Entry 9GGB (electron microscopy, 2.63 A resolution); this record covers chains A and C of the 5 polymer chains in the assembly.

Chain A:
Name: DNA polymerase subunit gamma-1
From: Homo sapiens
Notes: EC 2.7.7.7, 3.1.11.-, 4.2.99.-
UniProt: P54098 (DPOG1_HUMAN); residues 26-1239 here = UniProt positions 26-1239
Amino-acid sequence (1221 residues; each row starts with the number of its first residue):
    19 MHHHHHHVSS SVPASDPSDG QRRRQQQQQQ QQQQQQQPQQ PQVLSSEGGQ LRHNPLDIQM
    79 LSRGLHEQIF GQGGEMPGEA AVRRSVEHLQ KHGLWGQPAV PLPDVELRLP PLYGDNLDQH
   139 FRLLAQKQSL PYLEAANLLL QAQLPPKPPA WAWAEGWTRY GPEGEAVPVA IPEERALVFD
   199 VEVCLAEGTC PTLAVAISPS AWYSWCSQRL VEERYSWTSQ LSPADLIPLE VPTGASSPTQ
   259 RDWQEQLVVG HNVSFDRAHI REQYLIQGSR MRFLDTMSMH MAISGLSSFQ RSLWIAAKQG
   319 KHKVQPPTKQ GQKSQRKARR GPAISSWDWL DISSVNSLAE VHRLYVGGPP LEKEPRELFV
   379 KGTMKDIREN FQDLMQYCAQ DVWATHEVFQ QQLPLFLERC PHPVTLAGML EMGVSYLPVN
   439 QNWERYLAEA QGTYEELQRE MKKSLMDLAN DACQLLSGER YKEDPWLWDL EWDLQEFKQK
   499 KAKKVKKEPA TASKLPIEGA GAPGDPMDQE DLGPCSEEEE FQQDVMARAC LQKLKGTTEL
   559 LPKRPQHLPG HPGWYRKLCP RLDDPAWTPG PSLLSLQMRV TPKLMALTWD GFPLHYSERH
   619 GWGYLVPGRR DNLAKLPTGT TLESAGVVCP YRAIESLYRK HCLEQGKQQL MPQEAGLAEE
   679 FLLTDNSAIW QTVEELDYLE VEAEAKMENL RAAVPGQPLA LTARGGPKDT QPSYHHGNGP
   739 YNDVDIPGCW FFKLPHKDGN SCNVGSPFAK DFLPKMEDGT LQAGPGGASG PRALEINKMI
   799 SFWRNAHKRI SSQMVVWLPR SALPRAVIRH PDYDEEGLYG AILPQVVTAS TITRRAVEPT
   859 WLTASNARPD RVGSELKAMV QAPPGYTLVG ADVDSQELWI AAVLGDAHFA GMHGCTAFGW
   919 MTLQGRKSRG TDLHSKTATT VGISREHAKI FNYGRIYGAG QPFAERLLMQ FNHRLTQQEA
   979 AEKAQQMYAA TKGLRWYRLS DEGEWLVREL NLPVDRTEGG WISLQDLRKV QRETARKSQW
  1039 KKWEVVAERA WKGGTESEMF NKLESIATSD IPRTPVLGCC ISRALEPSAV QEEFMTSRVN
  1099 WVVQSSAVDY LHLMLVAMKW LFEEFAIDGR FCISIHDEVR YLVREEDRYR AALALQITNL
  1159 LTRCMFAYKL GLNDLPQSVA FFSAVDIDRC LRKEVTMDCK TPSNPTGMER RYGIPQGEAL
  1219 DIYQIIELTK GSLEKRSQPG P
Disordered / not traced: 19-66, 249-261, 318-342, 499-531, 630-730, 990-1050, 1234-1239
Sequence notes: initiating methionine (19); expression tag (20-25); engineered mutation S848 (Gly in P54098)
Swiss-Prot annotation at these positions:
  - region: Q43 to Q55 (Does not contribute to polymerase and exonuclease enzymatic activities), T858 to N864 (Trigger loop)
  - motif: V196 to E200 (Exo I), V267 to R275 (Exo II), Y395 to T403 (Exo III), V887 to L896 (Pol A), R943 to G958 (Pol B), H1134 to V1141 (Pol C)
  - active site: D198 (Exonuclease activity)
  - binding site (DNA): S306, S593, K806, T849, T1094, S1095
  - binding site (RNA): R579, H754, G763, K768, S863, R869
  - binding site (a 2'-deoxyribonucleoside 5'-triphosphate): D890, V891, S893, E895, R943, K947, Y951, D1135
  - binding site (Mg(2+)): D890, V891, D1135
  - site (Critical for replication fidelity and mismatch recognition): R853, Q1102
  - natural variant: Q55 (Q55QQ; Q55QQQ), R227 (R227W: In PEOB1 and MTDPS4B), R232 (R232G: In MTDPS4A; R232H: In LS), L244 (L244P: In MTDPS4A), T251 (T251I: In PEOB1, MTDPS4A and MTDPS4B), G268 (G268A: In PEOB1), R275 (R275Q: Found in a patient with epileptic encephalopathy, developmental delay and moderate intellectual disability; uncertain significance), H277 (H277L: In PEOB1; uncertain significance), G303 (G303R: In MTDPS4A), L304 (L304R: In PEOB1 and SANDO; L304SANDO: In PEOB1), S305 (S305R: In MTDPS4A), Q308 (Q308H: In PEOB1), 51 further natural variant entries in UniProt
  - mutagenesis: D198 (D198A: Abolishes exonuclease activity; when associated with A-200. Decreases polymerase exonucleolytic proofreading by 30-fold for the T:G mismatch and by 14-fold for the A:A mismatch ...), E200 (E200A: Abolishes exonuclease activity; when associated with A-198. Decreases polymerase exonucleolytic proofreading by 30-fold for the T:G mismatch and by 14-fold for the A:A mismatch ...), D274 (D274A: Unable to idle at the 5'-end of the nascent DNA strand. Continues DNA synthesis into double-stranded DNA past the 5'-end creating a flap structure that cannot be ligated), K498 (K498C: Decreases processive DNA synthesis), K499 (K499C: Decreases processive DNA synthesis), K501 (K501C: Decreases processive DNA synthesis), V543 to L558 (Markedly decreases the stimulation by POLG2, resulting in impaired processive DNA synthesis), L549 (L549N: Decreases processive DNA synthesis), L552 (L552N: Decreases processive DNA synthesis), K553 (K553N: Decreases processive DNA synthesis), R853 (R853A: Abolishes primer DNA extention in the presence of dNTPs. Impairs intrinsic polymerase processivity. Enhances exonuclease activity leading to primer DNA degradation), D890 (D890N: Abolishes DNA polymerase activity), 1 further mutagenesis entry in UniProt
Bound ions: Ca2+: D890, V891, D1135 (together with 2'-deoxycytidine-5'-triphosphate)
Residues lining bound ligands:
  - A1IK1 (1-[(4S)-8-chloranyl-3,4-dihydro-2H-chromen-4-yl]-3-(1-phenylpyrazol-3-yl)urea): Q564, H565, L566, H569, Y573, P578, L580, W585, P587, G588
  - 2'-deoxycytidine-5'-triphosphate: R853, D890, V891, D892, S893, Q894, E895, K925, H932, R943, K947, I948, Y951, Y955, D1135
From the paper describing this entry:
  - contacts within the chain: V845-S848 (hydrogen bond)
  - binding site for A1IK1: L566, H569, W585, G588
  - disease-associated variants - R232H, G848S: decreased catalytic activity
  - mutagenesis - L566A, H569A, W585A: abolished binding to A1IK1

Chain C:
Name: DNA polymerase subunit gamma-2
From: Homo sapiens
Notes: engineered mutation(s): A169T
UniProt: Q9UHN1 (DPOG2_HUMAN); residues 26-485 here = UniProt positions 26-485
Amino-acid sequence (467 residues; each row starts with the number of its first residue):
    25 MDAGQPELLT ERSSPKGGHV KSHAELEGNG EHPEAPGSGE GSEALLEICQ RRHFLSGSKQ
    85 QLSRDSLLSG CHPGFGPLGV ELRKNLAAEW WTSVVVFREQ VFPVDALHHK PGPLLPGDSA
   145 FRLVSAETLR EILQDKELSK EQLVTFLENV LKTSGKLREN LLHGALEHYV NCLDLVNKRL
   205 PYGLAQIGVC FHPVFDTKQI RNGVKSIGEK TEASLVWFTP PRTSNQWLDF WLRHRLQWWR
   265 KFAMSPSNFS SSDCQDEEGR KGNKLYYNFP WGKELIETLW NLGDHELLHM YPGNVSKLHG
   325 RDGRKNVVPC VLSVNGDLDR GMLAYLYDSF QLTENSFTRK KNLHRKVLKL HPCLAPIKVA
   385 LDVGRGPTLE LRQVCQGLFN ELLENGISVW PGYLETMQSS LEQLYSKYDE MSILFTVLVT
   445 ETTLENGLIH LRSRDTTMKE MMHISKLKDF LIKYISSAKN VHHHHHH
Disordered / not traced: 25-66, 139-177, 219-229, 355-368, 420-422, 483-491
Sequence notes: initiating methionine (25); variant T169 (Ala in Q9UHN1); expression tag (486-491)
Swiss-Prot annotation at these positions:
  - modified residue: S38 (Phosphoserine)
  - natural variant: R182 (R182W: In MTDPS16), G416 (G416A: No functional deficit), D433 (D433Y: In MTDPS16B), G451 (G451E: In PEOA4)

Chain A / chain C interface:
Residue-residue contacts - 17 pairs, chain A then chain C:
  R232(A) - L448(C)
  R232(A) - E449(C)
  Y233(A) - T447(C)
  Y233(A) - L448(C)  hydrogen bond (backbone-backbone)
  Y233(A) - E449(C)  hydrogen bond (backbone-backbone)
  Y233(A) - N450(C)
  Y233(A) - G451(C)
  Y233(A) - I468(C)
  S234(A) - E394(C)
  S234(A) - L448(C)  hydrogen bond (backbone-backbone)
  W235(A) - E394(C)
  T236(A) - E394(C)
  Q238(A) - L393(C)
  P532(A) - Q250(C)
  P532(A) - W251(C)  hydrophobic
  C533(A) - F254(C)
  E535(A) - R257(C)
Other interface residues (no listed pair), chain A (10 interface residues in all): S534
Other interface residues (no listed pair), chain C (14 interface residues in all): V398, H467

Summary:
Chain A and chain C form an interface of 10 and 14 residues respectively; the contacts include 3 hydrogen
bonds. Main-chain hydrogen bonds include Y233(A)-L448(C), Y233(A)-E449(C) and S234(A)-L448(C). The paper
reports a binding site for A1IK1 at L566(A), H569(A) and W585(A) among others; L566A, H569A and W585A of chain
A abolish binding to A1IK1; 5 substitutions were tested in all.
Chain A is DNA polymerase subunit gamma-1 and chain C is DNA polymerase subunit gamma-2, both from Homo
sapiens; the structure, Structure of the G848S mutant of human mitochondrial DNA polymerase gamma in complex
with PZL-A, was determined by electron microscopy together with 9GGC, 9GGD, 9GGE and 9GGF from the same study.
